Entry 7NMG (X-ray diffraction, 2.48 A resolution); this record covers chains A and C of the 5 polymer chains in the assembly.

Chain A:
Protein: MHC class I antigen
Organism: Homo sapiens
UniProtKB: A0A411J078 (A0A411J078_HUMAN); residues 1-276 here correspond to UniProt positions 25-300 (UniProt number = residue number + 24)
Chain sequence (276 residues; row label = number of the first residue in the row):
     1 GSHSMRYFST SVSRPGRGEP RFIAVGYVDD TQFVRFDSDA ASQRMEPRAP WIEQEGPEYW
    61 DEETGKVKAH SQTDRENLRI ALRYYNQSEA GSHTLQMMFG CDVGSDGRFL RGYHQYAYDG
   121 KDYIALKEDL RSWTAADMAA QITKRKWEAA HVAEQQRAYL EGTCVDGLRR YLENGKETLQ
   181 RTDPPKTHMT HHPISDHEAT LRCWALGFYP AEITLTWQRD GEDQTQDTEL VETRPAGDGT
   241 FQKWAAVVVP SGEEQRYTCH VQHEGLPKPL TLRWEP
Cystine bridges: Cys101-Cys164, Cys203-Cys259

Chain C:
Protein: Diabetes epitope LWMRLLPLL
Chain sequence (9 residues; numbered 1 to 9; the number before each row is that of its first residue):
     1 LWMRLLPLL

Chain A / chain C interface:
Pairs across the interface (48; chain A residue first):
  Met5(A) - Leu1(C)
  Tyr7(A) - Leu1(C)  hydrogen bond (side chain-backbone)
  Tyr7(A) - Trp2(C)  hydrophobic
  Ala24(A) - Trp2(C)  hydrophobic
  Met45(A) - Trp2(C)  hydrophobic
  Tyr59(A) - Leu1(C)  hydrophobic
  Glu63(A) - Leu1(C)
  Glu63(A) - Trp2(C)  hydrogen bond (side chain-backbone)
  Lys66(A) - Trp2(C)  hydrogen bond (side chain-backbone)
  Lys66(A) - Met3(C)
  Lys66(A) - Arg4(C)
  Val67(A) - Trp2(C)  hydrophobic
  His70(A) - Trp2(C)  hydrogen bond
  His70(A) - Leu6(C)
  Thr73(A) - Leu6(C)
  Thr73(A) - Pro7(C)
  Glu76(A) - Leu8(C)
  Asn77(A) - Pro7(C)  hydrogen bond (side chain-backbone)
  Asn77(A) - Leu8(C)
  Asn77(A) - Leu9(C)  hydrogen bond (side chain-backbone)
  Ile80(A) - Leu8(C)  hydrophobic
  Ile80(A) - Leu9(C)
  Tyr84(A) - Leu9(C)  hydrogen bond (side chain-backbone)
  Leu95(A) - Leu9(C)  hydrophobic
  Met97(A) - Leu6(C)  hydrophobic
  Phe99(A) - Trp2(C)
  Phe99(A) - Met3(C)  hydrophobic
  His114(A) - Met3(C)
  His114(A) - Pro7(C)
  Tyr116(A) - Pro7(C)
  Tyr123(A) - Leu9(C)  hydrophobic
  Thr143(A) - Leu9(C)  hydrogen bond (side chain-backbone)
  Lys146(A) - Leu8(C)
  Lys146(A) - Leu9(C)  hydrogen bond (side chain-backbone)
  Trp147(A) - Pro7(C)  hydrophobic
  Trp147(A) - Leu8(C)  hydrogen bond (side chain-backbone)
  Trp147(A) - Leu9(C)  hydrophobic
  Val152(A) - Pro7(C)  hydrophobic
  Gln156(A) - Met3(C)
  Gln156(A) - Leu5(C)
  Gln156(A) - Pro7(C)
  Tyr159(A) - Leu1(C)  hydrogen bond (side chain-backbone)
  Tyr159(A) - Trp2(C)
  Tyr159(A) - Met3(C)
  Thr163(A) - Leu1(C)
  Gly167(A) - Leu1(C)
  Arg170(A) - Leu1(C)
  Tyr171(A) - Leu1(C)  hydrogen bond (side chain-backbone)
Interface residues without a listed pair, chain A (34 interface residues in all): Phe8, Val25, Gln155, Asp166

In short:
34 residues of chain A and 9 residues of chain C are in contact, with 12 hydrogen bonds. Among the polar pairs
are Tyr7(A)-Leu1(C), Glu63(A)-Trp2(C) and Lys66(A)-Trp2(C).
Chain A is MHC class I antigen (Homo sapiens) and chain C is Diabetes epitope LWMRLLPLL; the structure, Human
MHC Class I, A24 Allele presenting LWM, Complex with 4C6 TCR, was determined by X-ray diffraction.
